Entry 8OZI (electron microscopy, 3.22 A resolution); this record covers chains C and D of the 16 polymer chains in the assembly.

== Chain C ==
Protein: TIR domain-containing protein
Organism: Maribacter polysiphoniae
UniProt: A0A316E683 (A0A316E683_9FLAO); numbering as in UniProt (aligned over 1-452)
Sequence (452 residues; row label = number of the first residue in the row):
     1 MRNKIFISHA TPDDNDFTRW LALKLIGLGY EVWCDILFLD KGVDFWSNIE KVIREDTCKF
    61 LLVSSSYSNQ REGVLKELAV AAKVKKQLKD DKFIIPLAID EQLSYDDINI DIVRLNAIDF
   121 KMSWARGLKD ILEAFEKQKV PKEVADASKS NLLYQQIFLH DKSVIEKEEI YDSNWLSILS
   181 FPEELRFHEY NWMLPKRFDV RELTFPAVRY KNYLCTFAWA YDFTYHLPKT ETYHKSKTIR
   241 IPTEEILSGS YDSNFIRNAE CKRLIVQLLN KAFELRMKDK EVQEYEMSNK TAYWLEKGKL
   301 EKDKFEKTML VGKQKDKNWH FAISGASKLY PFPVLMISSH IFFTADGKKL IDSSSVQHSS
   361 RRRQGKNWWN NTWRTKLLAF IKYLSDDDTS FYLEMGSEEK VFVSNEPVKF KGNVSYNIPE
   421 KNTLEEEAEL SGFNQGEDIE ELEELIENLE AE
Unresolved in the structure: 419-452
Residues lining bound ligands: NAD (nicotinamide-adenine-dinucleotide): Ser8, His9, Ala10, Thr11, Pro12, Asp35, Leu39, Phe45, Trp46, Ile49, Arg71, Glu72, Gly73, Val74, Glu77
From the paper describing this entry:
  - binding site for NAD: Phe45, Glu77, Tyr105
  - catalytic residues: Glu77 (citing earlier work)

== Chain D ==
Protein: Piwi domain-containing protein
Organism: Maribacter polysiphoniae
UniProt: A0A316E3U6 (A0A316E3U6_9FLAO); residue numbers follow UniProt; this construct covers 1-507
Sequence (507 residues; each row starts with the number of its first residue):
     1 MKELIYIEEP KILFAHGQKC TDARDGLALF GPLNNLYGIK SGVIGTKQGL KIFRDYLDHI
    61 QKPIYNSNSI TRPMFPGFEA VFDCKWESTG ITFKEVTNED IGKFLYNSST HKRTYDLVSL
   121 FIDKIISANK NEDENVDVWF VIVPDEIYKY CRPNSVLPKE MVQTKALMSK SKAKSFRYEP
   181 SLFPDINIEL KEQEKEAETY NYDAQFHDQF KARLLKHTIP TQIFRESTLA WRDFKNAFGL
   241 PIRDFSKIEG HLAWTISTAA FYKAGGKPWK LSDVRNGVCY LGLVYKKVEK SKNPRNACCA
   301 AQMFLDNGDG TVFKGEVGPW YNPKNGQYHL EPKEAKALLS QSLQSYKEQI GEYPKEVFIH
   361 AKTRFNHQEW DAFLEVTPKE TNLVGVTISK TKPLKLYKTE GDYTILRGNA YVVNERSAFL
   421 WTVGYVPKIQ TALSMEVPNP LFIEINKGEA DIKQVLKDIL SLTKLNYNAC IFADGEPVTL
   481 RFADKIGEIL TASTDIKTPP LAFKYYI
Unresolved in the structure: 165-198

== Chain C / chain D interface ==
Contacting residue pairs (81):
  Trp20(C) with Leu29(D), hydrogen bond (side chain-backbone); Phe30(D), hydrophobic
  Lys24(C) with Ala28(D), hydrogen bond (side chain-backbone); Leu29(D)
  Ser123(C) with Gln18(D)
  Trp124(C) with His16(D); Gln18(D), hydrogen bond (backbone-side chain)
  Lys149(C) with Tyr65(D)
  Leu152(C) with Tyr65(D), hydrophobic; Ser69(D)
  Gln156(C) with Asp25(D); Ala28(D); Leu29(D); Pro73(D)
  Leu159(C) with Cys20(D), hydrophobic; Lys428(D)
  Lys162(C) with Pro427(D); Lys428(D); Gln430(D)
  Val164(C) with Tyr6(D); Leu406(D), hydrophobic
  Ile170(C) with Met1(D), hydrophobic; Thr399(D)
  Tyr171(C) with Leu4(D), hydrophobic; Tyr397(D); Lys398(D); Ile405(D), hydrophobic; Asn409(D)
  Asp172(C) with Lys395(D); Leu396(D); Tyr397(D), hydrogen bond (backbone-backbone)
  Ser173(C) with Lys395(D); Leu396(D)
  Asn174(C) with Pro393(D), hydrogen bond (side chain-backbone); Leu394(D); Lys395(D), hydrogen bond (side chain-backbone)
  Trp175(C) with Pro393(D); Leu394(D)
  Tyr330(C) with Ser417(D); Phe442(D), hydrophobic
  Phe332(C) with Lys2(D); Tyr411(D)
  Ser338(C) with Pro393(D)
  Arg361(C) with Glu436(D), salt bridge
  Gly365(C) with Glu436(D)
  Trp369(C) with Asp402(D); Met435(D)
  Asn370(C) with Tyr397(D); Lys398(D), hydrogen bond (side chain-backbone); Gly401(D), hydrogen bond (side chain-backbone); Tyr403(D), hydrogen bond (side chain-backbone)
  Asn371(C) with Lys398(D); Thr399(D), hydrogen bond (side chain-backbone); Glu400(D); Gly401(D); Asp402(D)
  Trp373(C) with Glu436(D)
  Arg374(C) with Tyr397(D); Lys398(D), hydrogen bond (side chain-backbone); Thr399(D), hydrogen bond (side chain-backbone)
  Leu377(C) with Tyr397(D), hydrophobic
  Lys409(C) with Met1(D); Lys2(D), hydrogen bond (backbone-backbone)
  Phe410(C) with Lys2(D); Leu396(D), hydrophobic; Tyr411(D), hydrophobic
  Lys411(C) with Met1(D); Lys2(D), hydrogen bond (backbone-backbone); Glu3(D); Leu4(D), hydrogen bond (backbone-backbone)
  Gly412(C) with Leu4(D)
  Val414(C) with Tyr6(D), hydrophobic; Leu406(D), hydrophobic; Asn409(D)
  Tyr416(C) with Lys398(D), hydrogen bond; Tyr403(D); Thr404(D), hydrogen bond (side chain-backbone); Leu406(D), hydrophobic; Tyr425(D), hydrophobic
  Ile418(C) with Tyr403(D), hydrophobic; Gln430(D)
Other interface residues (no listed pair), chain C (50 interface residues in all): Asp16, Met122, Ala125, Ser148, Gln155, Ile157, Ser163, Glu169, Lys328, Pro331, Met336, Ser339, Arg362, Val408, Asn413, Asn417
Other interface residues (no listed pair), chain D (45 interface residues in all): Ile70, Lys392, Val413, Asn414, Phe419, Val437

== Summary ==
50 residues of chain C and 45 residues of chain D are in contact; the contacts include 17 hydrogen bonds and 1
salt bridge. Among the polar pairs are Arg361(C)-Glu436(D), Trp20(C)-Leu29(D) and Lys24(C)-Ala28(D). Chain C
binds NAD. The paper reports the catalytic residue Glu77(C); a binding site for NAD at Phe45(C), Glu77(C) and
Tyr105(C).
Here chain C is TIR domain-containing protein and chain D is Piwi domain-containing protein, both from
Maribacter polysiphoniae. Entry 8OZI (cryoEM structure of SPARTA complex pre-NAD cleavage) was determined by
electron microscopy (same publication as 8OZ6, 8OZC, 8OZD, 8OZE, 8OZF and 8OZG).
